8IJD - chains B and G of the 5 polymer chains in the assembly; structure by electron microscopy, 3.25 A resolution.

[Chain B]
Molecule: Guanine nucleotide-binding protein G(I)/G(S)/G(T) subunit beta-1
Source organism: Homo sapiens
UniProt: P62873 (GBB1_HUMAN); numbering as in UniProt (aligned over 4-340)
Amino-acid sequence (337 residues; numbered 4 to 340; the number before each row is that of its first residue):
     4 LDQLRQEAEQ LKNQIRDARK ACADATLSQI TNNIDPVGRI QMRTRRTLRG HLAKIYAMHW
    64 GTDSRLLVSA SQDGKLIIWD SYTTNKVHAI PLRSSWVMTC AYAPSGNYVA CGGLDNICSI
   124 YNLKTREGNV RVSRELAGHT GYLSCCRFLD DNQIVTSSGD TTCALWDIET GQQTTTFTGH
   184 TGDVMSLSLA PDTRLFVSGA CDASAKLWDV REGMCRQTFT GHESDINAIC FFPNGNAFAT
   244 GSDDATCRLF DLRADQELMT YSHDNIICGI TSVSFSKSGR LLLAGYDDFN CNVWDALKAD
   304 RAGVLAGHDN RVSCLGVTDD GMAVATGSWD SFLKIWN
Swiss-Prot annotation at these positions:
  - modified residue: His266 (Phosphohistidine)
  - natural variant: Leu30 (L30F: In MRD42; uncertain significance), Arg52 (R52G: In MRD42), Gly64 (G64V: In MRD42), Asp76 (D76E: In MRD42; D76G: In MRD42), Gly77 (G77S: In MRD42), Lys78 (K78R: In MRD42), Ile80 (I80N: In MRD42; I80T: In MRD42), His91 (H91R: In MRD42; uncertain significance), Ala92 (A92T: In MRD42), Pro94 (P94S: In MRD42), Leu95 (L95P: In MRD42), Arg96 (R96L: In MRD42), 5 further natural variant entries in UniProt

[Chain G]
Molecule: Guanine nucleotide-binding protein G(I)/G(S)/G(O) subunit gamma-2
Source organism: Homo sapiens
UniProt: P59768 (GBG2_HUMAN); numbering as in UniProt (aligned over 8-63)
Amino-acid sequence (56 residues; numbered 8 to 63; the number before each row is that of its first residue):
     8 SIAQARKLVE QLKMEANIDR IKVSKAAADL MAYCEAHAKE DPLLTPVPAS ENPFRE

[Interface between chain B and chain G]
Pairs across the interface - 80 pairs, chain B then chain G:
  Leu4(B) - Ile9(G)
  Leu7(B) - Ile9(G)  hydrophobic
  Leu7(B) - Ala12(G)  hydrophobic
  Leu7(B) - Arg13(G)
  Glu10(B) - Val16(G)
  Ala11(B) - Leu15(G)  hydrophobic
  Leu14(B) - Val16(G)
  Leu14(B) - Leu19(G)  hydrophobic
  Leu14(B) - Lys20(G)
  Lys15(B) - Leu19(G)
  Ile18(B) - Glu22(G)
  Ile18(B) - Ala23(G)  hydrophobic
  Ile18(B) - Arg27(G)
  Ala21(B) - Arg27(G)
  Arg22(B) - Glu22(G)  salt bridge
  Arg22(B) - Arg27(G)
  Cys25(B) - Arg27(G)
  Cys25(B) - Lys29(G)  hydrogen bond (backbone-side chain)
  Cys25(B) - Val30(G)  hydrogen bond (backbone-backbone)
  Ala26(B) - Lys29(G)
  Ala26(B) - Val30(G)  hydrophobic
  Asp27(B) - Lys29(G)  salt bridge
  Asp27(B) - Val30(G)
  Asp27(B) - Ser31(G)
  Leu30(B) - Ala34(G)  hydrophobic
  Ile33(B) - Met38(G)  hydrophobic
  Ile43(B) - Leu50(G)
  Gln44(B) - Pro53(G)
  Met45(B) - Leu50(G)  hydrophobic
  Arg48(B) - Asn59(G)
  Arg48(B) - Phe61(G)
  Arg48(B) - Glu63(G)
  Arg49(B) - Pro60(G)  hydrogen bond (side chain-backbone)
  Arg49(B) - Phe61(G)  hydrogen bond (side chain-backbone)
  Arg49(B) - Glu63(G)  hydrogen bond (side chain-backbone)
  Ser84(B) - Phe61(G)
  Tyr85(B) - Pro60(G)
  Tyr85(B) - Phe61(G)  hydrophobic
  Met217(B) - Met21(G)  hydrophobic
  Cys218(B) - Gln18(G)  hydrogen bond (backbone-side chain)
  Cys218(B) - Met21(G)
  Arg219(B) - Met21(G)
  Gln220(B) - Glu22(G)
  Thr221(B) - Glu22(G)  hydrogen bond
  Phe235(B) - Leu37(G)  hydrophobic
  Phe235(B) - Tyr40(G)  hydrophobic
  Pro236(B) - Tyr40(G)
  Asn237(B) - Tyr40(G)
  Asp254(B) - Ala33(G)
  Arg256(B) - Arg27(G)
  Arg256(B) - Ile28(G)  hydrogen bond (backbone-backbone)
  Arg256(B) - Asp36(G)  salt bridge
  Ala257(B) - Arg27(G)
  Ala257(B) - Ile28(G)
  Ala257(B) - Val30(G)  hydrophobic
  Asp258(B) - Ile25(G)
  Asp258(B) - Arg27(G)
  Leu261(B) - Val30(G)  hydrophobic
  Ser279(B) - Asp48(G)  hydrogen bond
  Lys280(B) - Asp48(G)
  Ser281(B) - Tyr40(G)
  Ser281(B) - Cys41(G)
  Ser281(B) - His44(G)
  Ser281(B) - Ala45(G)
  Ser281(B) - Asp48(G)  hydrogen bond
  Gly282(B) - Cys41(G)
  Arg283(B) - Cys41(G)
  Arg283(B) - Leu51(G)
  Leu284(B) - Leu50(G)
  Leu300(B) - Met38(G)  hydrophobic
  Gly324(B) - Pro49(G)
  Gly324(B) - Leu50(G)
  Met325(B) - Pro49(G)  hydrophobic
  Met325(B) - Leu50(G)
  Met325(B) - Pro60(G)  hydrophobic
  Ala326(B) - Leu50(G)
  Ala326(B) - Phe61(G)  hydrophobic
  Val327(B) - Leu50(G)  hydrophobic
  Ile338(B) - Phe61(G)  hydrophobic
  Asn340(B) - Asn59(G)  hydrogen bond
Also at the interface, not in a pair above, chain B (53 interface residues in all): Gln17, Ala24, Ala28, Ile37, Val40, Lys209
Also at the interface, not in a pair above, chain G (38 interface residues in all): Asp26, Lys32, Arg62

[Overview]
The interface between chain B and chain G involves 53 residues on one side and 38 on the other; the contacts
include 11 hydrogen bonds and 3 salt bridges. Polar pairs include Arg22(B)-Glu22(G), Asp27(B)-Lys29(G) and
Arg256(B)-Asp36(G).
Chain B is Guanine nucleotide-binding protein G(I)/G(S)/G(T) subunit beta-1 and chain G is Guanine
nucleotide-binding protein G(I)/G(S)/G(O) subunit gamma-2, both from Homo sapiens; the structure, Cryo-EM
structure of human HCAR2-Gi complex with MK-6892, was determined by electron microscopy (same publication as
8IJ3, 8IJA and 8IJB).
